1EGE - chains A and D of the 4 polymer chains in the assembly; structure by X-ray diffraction, 2.75 A resolution.

Chain A (and D):
Name: Medium chain acyl-CoA dehydrogenase
Source organism: Homo sapiens
Notes: EC 1.3.99.3; chain D of this document is another copy of the same molecule, construct and numbering; everything in this record applies to it too
Reference sequence: P11310 (ACADM_HUMAN); residues 1-396 here correspond to UniProt positions 26-421 (UniProt number = residue number + 25)
Amino-acid sequence (396 residues; numbered 1 to 396; the number before each row is that of its first residue):
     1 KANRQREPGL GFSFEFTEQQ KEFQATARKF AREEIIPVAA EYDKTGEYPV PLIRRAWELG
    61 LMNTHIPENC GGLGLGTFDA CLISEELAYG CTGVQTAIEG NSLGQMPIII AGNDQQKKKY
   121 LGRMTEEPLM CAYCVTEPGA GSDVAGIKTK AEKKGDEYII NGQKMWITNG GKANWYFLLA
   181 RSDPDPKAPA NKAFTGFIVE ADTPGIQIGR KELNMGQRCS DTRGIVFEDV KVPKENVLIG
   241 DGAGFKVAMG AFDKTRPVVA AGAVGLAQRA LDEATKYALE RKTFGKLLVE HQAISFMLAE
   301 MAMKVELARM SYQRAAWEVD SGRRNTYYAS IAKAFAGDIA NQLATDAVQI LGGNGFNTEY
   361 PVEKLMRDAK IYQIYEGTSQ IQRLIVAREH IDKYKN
Disordered / not traced: 1-9
Residues lining bound ligands:
  - FAD (flavin-adenine dinucleotide), molecule 1: Tyr-133, Cys-134, Val-135, Thr-136, Ala-140, Gly-141, Ser-142, Trp-166, Ile-167, Thr-168, Asn-214, Thr-222, Ile-371, Ile-374, Tyr-375, Glu-376, Gly-377, Thr-378, Gln-380, Ile-381, Leu-384
  - FAD, molecule 2: Tyr-277, Arg-281, Thr-283, Phe-284, Leu-288, His-291, Ala-293, Ile-294, Gln-349, Ile-350, Gly-352, Gly-353, Phe-356
What the authors report for this chain:
  - catalytic residues: Glu-376 (citing earlier work)
  - binding site for flavin-adenine dinucleotide: Tyr-375, Glu-376
  - mutagenesis - E376D: decreased catalytic activity (citing earlier work)
  - mutagenesis - T255E: unchanged catalytic activity on C8- and C10-CoA (citing earlier work)

Interface between chain A and chain D:
Residue-residue contacts - 99 pairs, chain A then chain D:
  Leu-10(A) / Ser-13(D)
  Leu-10(A) / Glu-15(D)
  Leu-10(A) / Phe-16(D)  hydrogen bond (backbone-backbone)
  Gly-11(A) / Ser-13(D)  hydrogen bond (backbone-side chain)
  Gly-11(A) / Glu-15(D)  hydrogen bond (backbone-backbone)
  Gly-11(A) / Phe-16(D)  hydrogen bond (backbone-backbone)
  Gly-11(A) / Thr-17(D)
  Phe-12(A) / Ser-13(D)
  Phe-12(A) / Phe-14(D)
  Phe-12(A) / Glu-15(D)
  Phe-12(A) / Phe-16(D)  hydrophobic
  Phe-12(A) / Phe-78(D)  hydrophobic
  Phe-12(A) / Gln-313(D)
  Phe-12(A) / Trp-317(D)  hydrogen bond (backbone-side chain)
  Ser-13(A) / Gly-11(D)  hydrogen bond (side chain-backbone)
  Ser-13(A) / Phe-12(D)
  Ser-13(A) / Ser-13(D)  hydrogen bond (backbone-side chain)
  Ser-13(A) / Trp-317(D)
  Phe-14(A) / Phe-12(D)
  Phe-14(A) / Phe-14(D)  hydrophobic
  Phe-14(A) / Gln-313(D)
  Phe-14(A) / Arg-314(D)
  Phe-14(A) / Trp-317(D)
  Glu-15(A) / Leu-10(D)
  Glu-15(A) / Gly-11(D)  hydrogen bond (backbone-backbone)
  Glu-15(A) / Phe-12(D)
  Glu-15(A) / Trp-317(D)
  Phe-16(A) / Leu-10(D)
  Phe-16(A) / Gly-11(D)
  Phe-16(A) / Phe-12(D)
  Thr-17(A) / Leu-10(D)  hydrogen bond (side chain-backbone)
  Thr-17(A) / Gly-11(D)
  Glu-18(A) / Leu-10(D)
  Phe-78(A) / Phe-12(D)  hydrophobic
  Gln-268(A) / Tyr-394(D)
  Leu-271(A) / His-390(D)
  Asp-272(A) / Tyr-394(D)  hydrogen bond
  Thr-275(A) / His-390(D)  hydrogen bond
  Thr-275(A) / Tyr-394(D)
  Leu-279(A) / Ile-391(D)  hydrophobic
  Leu-279(A) / Tyr-394(D)  hydrophobic
  Val-289(A) / Ile-391(D)  hydrophobic
  Gln-292(A) / Leu-384(D)
  Ser-295(A) / Ala-387(D)
  Phe-296(A) / Gln-380(D)
  Phe-296(A) / Arg-383(D)
  Phe-296(A) / Leu-384(D)  hydrophobic
  Leu-298(A) / Ile-391(D)  hydrophobic
  Ala-299(A) / Arg-383(D)
  Ala-299(A) / Val-386(D)
  Ala-299(A) / Ala-387(D)
  Glu-300(A) / Arg-383(D)  salt bridge
  Ala-302(A) / Tyr-327(D)
  Ala-302(A) / His-390(D)
  Met-303(A) / Ala-334(D)  hydrophobic
  Glu-306(A) / Tyr-327(D)  hydrogen bond
  Glu-306(A) / Tyr-328(D)  hydrogen bond
  Glu-306(A) / Ile-331(D)
  Leu-307(A) / Ser-311(D)
  Leu-307(A) / Ile-331(D)  hydrophobic
  Leu-307(A) / Phe-335(D)  hydrophobic
  Met-310(A) / Met-310(D)
  Met-310(A) / Arg-314(D)
  Ser-311(A) / Leu-307(D)
  Ser-311(A) / Met-310(D)
  Gln-313(A) / Phe-12(D)
  Arg-314(A) / Phe-14(D)
  Arg-314(A) / Met-310(D)
  Trp-317(A) / Phe-12(D)  hydrogen bond (side chain-backbone)
  Trp-317(A) / Ser-13(D)
  Trp-317(A) / Phe-14(D)
  Arg-323(A) / Glu-15(D)  salt bridge
  Tyr-327(A) / Ala-302(D)
  Tyr-327(A) / Glu-306(D)  hydrogen bond
  Tyr-328(A) / Glu-306(D)
  Ile-331(A) / Met-303(D)  hydrophobic
  Ile-331(A) / Glu-306(D)
  Ile-331(A) / Leu-307(D)  hydrophobic
  Phe-335(A) / Met-303(D)  hydrophobic
  Phe-335(A) / Leu-307(D)  hydrophobic
  Gln-380(A) / Phe-296(D)
  Arg-383(A) / Phe-296(D)
  Arg-383(A) / Ala-299(D)
  Arg-383(A) / Glu-300(D)  salt bridge
  Arg-383(A) / Met-303(D)
  Leu-384(A) / Gln-292(D)
  Leu-384(A) / Phe-296(D)  hydrophobic
  Val-386(A) / Ala-299(D)
  Ala-387(A) / Ser-295(D)
  Ala-387(A) / Ala-299(D)
  His-390(A) / Leu-271(D)
  His-390(A) / Thr-275(D)  hydrogen bond
  His-390(A) / Ala-302(D)
  Ile-391(A) / Leu-279(D)  hydrophobic
  Ile-391(A) / Val-289(D)  hydrophobic
  Ile-391(A) / Leu-298(D)  hydrophobic
  Tyr-394(A) / Asp-272(D)  hydrogen bond
  Tyr-394(A) / Thr-275(D)
  Tyr-394(A) / Leu-279(D)  hydrophobic
Also at the interface, not in a pair above, chain A (46 interface residues in all): Lys-304, Lys-395
Also at the interface, not in a pair above, chain D (44 interface residues in all): Gln-268, Lys-276

Summary:
Chain A and chain D form an interface of 46 and 44 residues respectively; the contacts include 17 hydrogen
bonds and 3 salt bridges. Polar contacts include Glu-300(A)/Arg-383(D), Arg-323(A)/Glu-15(D) and
Gly-11(A)/Ser-13(D). Ligands of chain A: flavin-adenine dinucleotide. From the paper: the catalytic residue
Glu-376(A); E376D of chain A reduces catalytic activity.
Both chains are Medium chain acyl-CoA dehydrogenase (Homo sapiens). Entry 1EGE (Structure of T255E, E376G
mutant of human medium chain acyl-CoA dehydrogenase) was determined by X-ray diffraction, deposited together
with 1EGC and 1EGD.
